PDB entry 7LY5 | X-ray diffraction, 2.50 A resolution | chains B and A

# Chain B
Name: BmdC, oxidase
Organism: Thermoactinomyces vulgaris
Sequence (206 residues; each row starts with the number of its first residue):
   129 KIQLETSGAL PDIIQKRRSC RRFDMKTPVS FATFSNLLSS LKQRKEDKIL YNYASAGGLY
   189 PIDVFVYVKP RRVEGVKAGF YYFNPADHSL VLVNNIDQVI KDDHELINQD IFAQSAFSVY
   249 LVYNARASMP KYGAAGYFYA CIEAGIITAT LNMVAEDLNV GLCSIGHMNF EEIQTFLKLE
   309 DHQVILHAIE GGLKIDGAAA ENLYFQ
Unresolved in the structure: 172-176, 256-258, 320, 324-334
Ligand contacts: FMN (flavin mononucleotide): Arg145, Arg146, Ser147, Arg149, Leu178, Tyr181, Ala182, Ser183, Ala184, Gly185, Gly186, Tyr188, Asn236, Ile239, Tyr267, Ile270, Ile274, Cys291, Ser292, Ile293, Gly294, His295, His315
What the authors report for this chain:
  - mutagenesis - D225R: decreased catalytic activity on wildtype BmdB

# Chain A
Name: BmdB, Bacillamide NRPS
Organism: Thermoactinomyces vulgaris
Sequence (288 residues; row label = number of the first residue in the row):
  1284 GAMEYNATAE PIPAATLHQL FIDQAQRTPD QVAVVFEQEW LTYSELDQRS NQVARFLQSR
  1344 GIGRGDRVGV LAKRQVETII NLMAVLKAGA AYVPIDPDHP YERQTYILEN SSCKILLDSD
  1404 LYETMEISSY ADGDLTPVAE PEDTAYVIYT SGSTGRPKGV IITHQAASNT IQDINRKFEV
  1464 NEEDRIIGIS SMCFDLSVYD IFGTLSAGAT LVMIRDPRDM RELVRTVERR GITIWNTVPA
  1524 IMDLALDHVG SHFENISLRL VLLSGDWIPL PLPAKINRHF PVADVISL
Unresolved in the structure: 1284-1296, 1436-1438

# How chain B and chain A interact
Pairs across the interface (19; chain B residue first):
  Arg199(B) - Glu1466(A)  salt bridge
  Asn223(B) - Arg1468(A)  hydrogen bond (backbone-side chain)
  Ile224(B) - Val1318(A)  hydrophobic
  Ile224(B) - Arg1468(A)  hydrogen bond (backbone-side chain)
  Ile224(B) - Arg1513(A)
  Asp225(B) - Arg1512(A)
  Asp225(B) - Arg1513(A)  salt bridge
  Gln226(B) - Glu1511(A)  hydrogen bond (side chain-backbone)
  Gln226(B) - Arg1512(A)  hydrogen bond (backbone-backbone)
  Gln226(B) - Arg1513(A)
  Gln226(B) - Gly1514(A)  hydrogen bond (side chain-backbone)
  Val227(B) - Arg1512(A)
  Ile228(B) - Glu1511(A)
  Ile228(B) - Arg1512(A)
  Asp230(B) - Arg1508(A)  salt bridge
  Asp231(B) - Arg1512(A)  salt bridge
  Glu300(B) - Arg1508(A)  salt bridge
  Glu300(B) - Arg1512(A)  salt bridge
  Phe304(B) - Arg1512(A)
Also at the interface, not in a pair above, chain B (12 interface residues in all): Lys229
Also at the interface, not in a pair above, chain A (10 interface residues in all): Gln1321, Trp1323
Interface features reported in the paper:
  - specific contacts: Asp225(B)-Arg1513(A) (salt bridge), Asp231(B)-Arg1512(A) (salt bridge)

# Summary
12 residues of chain B and 10 residues of chain A are in contact, with 5 hydrogen bonds and 6 salt bridges.
Among the polar pairs are Arg199(B)-Glu1466(A), Asp225(B)-Arg1513(A) and Asp230(B)-Arg1508(A). The authors
report salt bridges between Asp225(B) and Arg1513(A) and Asp231(B) and Arg1512(A). The paper reports that
D225R of chain B reduces catalytic activity on wildtype BmdB.
Chain B is BmdC, oxidase and chain A is BmdB, Bacillamide NRPS, both from Thermoactinomyces vulgaris; the
structure, Proteolyzed crystal structure of the bacillamide NRPS, BmdB, in complex with the oxidase BmdC, was
determined by X-ray diffraction (same publication as 7LY4 and 7LY7).
